PDB entry 7G9F | X-ray diffraction, 1.94 A resolution | chains A and B

== Chain A ==
Name: Transforming protein RhoA
Source organism: Homo sapiens
Notes: EC 3.6.5.2
UniProt: P61586 (RHOA_HUMAN); residues 1-184 here = UniProt positions 1-184
Sequence (185 residues; each row starts with the number of its first residue; numbering starts at 0):
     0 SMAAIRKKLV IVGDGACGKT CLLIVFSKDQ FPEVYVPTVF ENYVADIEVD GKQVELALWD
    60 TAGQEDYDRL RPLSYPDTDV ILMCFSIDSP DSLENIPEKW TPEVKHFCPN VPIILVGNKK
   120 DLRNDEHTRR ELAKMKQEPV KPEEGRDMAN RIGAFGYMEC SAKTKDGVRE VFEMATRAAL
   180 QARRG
Not modelled in the structure: 0-2, 182-184
Sequence notes: expression tag (0)
Curated features (UniProtKB/Swiss-Prot):
  - region: Ala61 to Asp78 (Switch II region)
  - motif: Tyr34 to Tyr42 (Effector region)
  - binding site (GTP): Gly12 to Thr19, Phe30 to Thr37, Asp59 to Gln63, Asn117 to Asp120, Ser160 to Lys162
  - modified residue: Tyr34 (Microbial infection: O-AMP-tyrosine), Thr37 (Microbial infection: O-AMP-threonine), Asn41 (Microbial infection: ADP-ribosylasparagine), Gln63 (5-glutamyl serotonin)
  - glycosylation: Tyr34 (Microbial infection: O-linked (GlcNAc) tyrosine), Thr37 (Microbial infection: O-alpha-linked (GlcNAc) threonine)
  - cross-link: Lys135 (Glycyl lysine isopeptide (Lys-Gly) (interchain with G-Cter in ubiquitin))
  - natural variant: Glu47 (E47K: In EDFAOB), Pro71 (P71S: In EDFAOB)
  - mutagenesis: Gly14 (G14V: Increased Rho protein signal transduction. Constitutively active), Thr19 (T19N: Decreased Rho protein signal transduction. Decreased substrate adhesion-dependent cell spreading. Decreased stress fibers assembly. Decreased cytoplasmic microtubule organization), Tyr34 (Y34A: Abolishes interaction with DGKQ; Y34F: Abolishes AMPylation by Haemophilus IbpA), Thr37 (T37A: Abolished monoglucosylation by C.difficile toxin TcdA. Abolished O-GlcNAcylation by C.novyi toxin TcdA), Gln63 (Q63L: Causes constitutive activation), Lys135 (K135R: Reduced FBXL19-mediated ubiquitination and subsequent degradation)

== Chain B ==
Name: Rho guanine nucleotide exchange factor 2
Source organism: Homo sapiens
UniProt: Q92974 (ARHG2_HUMAN); residue numbers follow UniProt; this construct covers 206-448
Sequence (245 residues; each row starts with the number of its first residue):
   204 SMEMDEKDFA ADSWSLAVDS SFLQQHKKEV MKQQDVIYEL IQTELHHVRT LKIMTRLFRT
   264 GMLEELHLEP GVVQGLFPCV DELSDIHTRF LSQLLERRRQ ALCPGSTRNF VIHRLGDLLI
   324 SQFSGPSAEQ MCKTYSEFCS RHSKALKLYK ELYARDKRFQ QFIRKVTRPA VLKRHGVQEC
   384 ILLVTQRITK YPLLISRILQ HSHGIEEERQ DLTTALGLVK ELLSNVDEGI YQLEKGARLQ
   444 EIYNR
Not modelled in the structure: 439-448
Covalent attachments: N-(6-chloro-2H-1,3-benzodioxol-5-yl)acetamide (ZGF) linked to Cys306
Sequence notes: expression tag (204-205)
Ligand contacts: ZGF (N-(6-chloro-2H-1,3-benzodioxol-5-yl)acetamide): Asp222, Ser224, Phe225, Gln228, Pro307, Ser309, Arg311, Asn312
Curated features (UniProtKB/Swiss-Prot):
  - modified residue: Lys353 (N6-acetyllysine)
  - mutagenesis: Tyr394 (Y394A: Reduces phosphorylation level, normal microtubule localization and activity)

== How chain A and chain B interact ==
Residue-residue contacts (62; chain A residue first):
  Arg5(A) with Lys376(B), hydrogen bond (side chain-backbone); Glu382(B), salt bridge
  Lys27(A) with Asp215(B), salt bridge
  Val33(A) with Ser216(B); Ser218(B)
  Tyr34(A) with Ser216(B); Asp238(B); Val239(B); Glu242(B), hydrogen bond; Arg400(B), hydrogen bond
  Val35(A) with Arg400(B), hydrogen bond (backbone-side chain)
  Pro36(A) with Glu242(B); Arg400(B)
  Thr37(A) with Val239(B); Glu242(B), hydrogen bond (backbone-side chain); Leu396(B); Leu397(B); Arg400(B), hydrogen bond
  Val38(A) with Glu242(B), hydrogen bond (backbone-side chain); Lys393(B)
  Phe39(A) with Lys393(B), hydrogen bond (backbone-side chain)
  Glu40(A) with Thr246(B); His249(B), salt bridge; Leu386(B)
  Asn41(A) with Arg377(B), hydrogen bond (side chain-backbone); Glu382(B); Leu386(B)
  Tyr42(A) with Arg377(B)
  Val43(A) with Lys376(B); Arg377(B)
  Asp45(A) with Lys376(B), salt bridge
  Glu54(A) with Lys376(B), salt bridge
  Trp58(A) with Glu382(B); Leu385(B), hydrophobic; Leu386(B), hydrophobic; Gln389(B)
  Asp59(A) with Gln389(B), hydrogen bond (backbone-side chain)
  Ala61(A) with Leu396(B)
  Gly62(A) with Thr392(B); Leu396(B)
  Gln63(A) with Gln389(B); Thr392(B)
  Tyr66(A) with Thr392(B); Lys423(B); Leu426(B); Ser427(B); Asp430(B)
  Asp67(A) with Asp430(B), hydrogen bond (backbone-side chain)
  Arg68(A) with Asp430(B), salt bridge
  Leu69(A) with Cys342(B), hydrophobic; Asp430(B), hydrogen bond (backbone-side chain); Ile433(B), hydrophobic
  Leu72(A) with Cys342(B); His345(B); Leu385(B); Thr388(B); Gln435(B)
  Ser73(A) with Leu385(B); Gln389(B), hydrogen bond
  Pro75(A) with Leu349(B), hydrophobic
  Asp76(A) with Lys353(B), salt bridge; Gln381(B)
Interface residues without a listed pair, chain A (29 interface residues in all): Lys7
Interface residues without a listed pair, chain B (36 interface residues in all): Leu219, Ser346, Ile391, Val429, Glu431

== Summary ==
Chain A and chain B form an interface of 29 and 36 residues respectively; the contacts include 13 hydrogen
bonds and 7 salt bridges. Polar contacts include Arg5(A)-Glu382(B), Lys27(A)-Asp215(B) and Glu40(A)-His249(B).
Compound ZGF is covalently linked to Cys306(B).
Here chain A is Transforming protein RhoA and chain B is Rho guanine nucleotide exchange factor 2, both from
Homo sapiens. Entry 7G9F (ARHGEF2 PanDDA analysis group deposition -- ARHGEF2 and RhoA in complex with
PCM-0102209-001) was determined by X-ray diffraction.
